PDB entry 7SK6 | electron microscopy, 4.00 A resolution | chains E and F of the 4 polymer chains in the assembly

[Chain E]
Protein: CID24 Fab light chain
Organism: Homo sapiens
Notes: antibody fragment or engineered binder
Amino-acid sequence (215 residues; numbered 1 to 215; the number before each row is that of its first residue):
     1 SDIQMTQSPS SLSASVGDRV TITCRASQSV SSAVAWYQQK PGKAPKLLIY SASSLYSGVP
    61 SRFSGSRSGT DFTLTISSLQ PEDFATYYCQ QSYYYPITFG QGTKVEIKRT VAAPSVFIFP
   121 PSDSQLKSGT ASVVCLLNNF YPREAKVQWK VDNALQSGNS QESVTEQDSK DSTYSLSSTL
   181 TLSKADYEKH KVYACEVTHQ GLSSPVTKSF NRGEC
Disordered / not traced: 1, 14-17, 107-215
Cystine bridges: Cys24-Cys89

[Chain F]
Protein: CID24 Fab heavy chain
Organism: Homo sapiens
Notes: antibody fragment or engineered binder
Amino-acid sequence (238 residues; row label = number of the first residue in the row):
     1 EISEVQLVES GGGLVQPGGS LRLSCAASGF NISSSSIHWV RQAPGKGLEW VASISPSYGY
    61 TSYADSVKGR FTISADTSKN TAYLQMNSLR AEDTAVYYCA RVSYWDWTWG WSKYEGMDYW
   121 GQGTLVTVSS ASTKGPSVFP LAPSSKSTSG GTAALGCLVK DYFPEPVTVS WNSGALTSGV
   181 HTFPAVLQSS GLYSLSSVVT VPSSSLGTQT YICNVNHKPS NTKVDKKVEP KSCDKTHT
Disordered / not traced: 1-4, 130-238
Cystine bridges: Cys25-Cys99

[How chain E and chain F interact]
Pairs across the interface (44; chain E residue first):
  Asp2(E) with Asp65(F), hydrogen bond (backbone-side chain)
  Ser31(E) with Tyr114(F)
  Ser32(E) with Tyr114(F)
  Tyr37(E) with Met117(F), hydrogen bond (side chain-backbone); Trp120(F), hydrophobic
  Gln39(E) with Gln42(F), hydrogen bond; Tyr98(F), hydrogen bond
  Gly42(E) with Tyr98(F); Gln122(F), hydrogen bond (backbone-side chain)
  Lys43(E) with Tyr98(F), hydrogen bond (backbone-side chain); Gln122(F)
  Ala44(E) with Tyr98(F), hydrophobic; Trp120(F), hydrophobic; Gly121(F)
  Pro45(E) with Leu48(F), hydrophobic; Tyr98(F); Trp120(F)
  Leu47(E) with Met117(F); Asp118(F)
  Tyr50(E) with Lys113(F); Tyr114(F); Glu115(F); Gly116(F)
  Ser51(E) with Tyr114(F), hydrogen bond (backbone-backbone)
  Ser54(E) with Lys113(F)
  Tyr56(E) with Asp118(F), hydrogen bond; Tyr119(F)
  Thr86(E) with Gln42(F)
  Tyr88(E) with Gln42(F), hydrogen bond; Lys46(F); Gly47(F); Leu48(F), hydrophobic
  Gln90(E) with Met117(F)
  Tyr95(E) with His38(F); Trp50(F), hydrophobic; Ser62(F)
  Pro96(E) with Trp50(F), hydrophobic; Asp65(F)
  Ile97(E) with His38(F); Trp50(F)
  Phe99(E) with Val40(F), hydrophobic; Leu48(F); Glu49(F); Trp50(F)
Other interface residues (no listed pair), chain E (23 interface residues in all): Ala33, Lys46

[Overview]
The interface between chain E and chain F involves 23 residues on one side and 21 on the other, with 9
hydrogen bonds. Polar pairs include Asp2(E)-Asp65(F), Tyr37(E)-Met117(F) and Gln39(E)-Gln42(F).
Chain E is CID24 Fab light chain and chain F is CID24 Fab heavy chain, both from Homo sapiens; the structure,
Cryo-EM structure of human ACKR3 in complex with chemokine N-terminal mutant CXCL12_LRHQ and an intracellular
Fab, was determined by electron microscopy (same publication as 7SK3, 7SK4, 7SK5, 7SK7, 7SK8 and 7SK9).
